PDB entry 8F1J | electron microscopy, 2.60 A resolution | chains H and M of the 10 polymer chains in the assembly

[Chain H]
Name: DNA-directed RNA polymerase subunit alpha
Source organism: Escherichia coli
Notes: EC 2.7.7.6
Reference sequence: P0A7Z4 (RPOA_ECOLI); residues 1-329 here = UniProt positions 1-329
Sequence (329 residues; each row starts with the number of its first residue):
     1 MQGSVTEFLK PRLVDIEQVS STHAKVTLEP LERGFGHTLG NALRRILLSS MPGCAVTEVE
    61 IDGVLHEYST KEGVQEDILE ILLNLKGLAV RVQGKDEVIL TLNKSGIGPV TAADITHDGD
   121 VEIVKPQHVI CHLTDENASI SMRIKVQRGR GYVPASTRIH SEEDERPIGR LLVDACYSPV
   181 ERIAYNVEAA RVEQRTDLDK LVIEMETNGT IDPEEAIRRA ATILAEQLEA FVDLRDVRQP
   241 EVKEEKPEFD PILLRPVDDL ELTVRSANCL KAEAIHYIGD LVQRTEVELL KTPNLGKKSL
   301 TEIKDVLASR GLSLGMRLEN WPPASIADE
Unresolved in the structure: 1-3, 160-166, 235-247, 326-329
Swiss-Prot annotation at these positions:
  - region: Glu162 to Glu165 (Required for interaction with Crp at class II promoters)
  - modified residue: Arg265 (ADP-ribosylarginine), Lys297 (N6-acetyllysine), Lys298 (N6-acetyllysine)

[Chain M]
Name: RNA polymerase sigma-54 factor
Source organism: Escherichia coli
Reference sequence: P24255 (RP54_ECOLI); numbering as in UniProt (aligned over 1-477)
Sequence (480 residues; each row starts with the number of its first residue; numbers below 1 keep their minus sign (Ser-2 is residue -2)):
    -2 SEFMKQGLQL RLSQQLAMTP QLQQAIRLLQ LSTLELQQEL QQALESNPLL EQIDTHEEID
    58 TRETQDSETL DTADALEQKE MPEELPLDAS WDTIYTAGTP SGTSGDYIDD ELPVYQGETT
   118 QTLQDYLMWQ VELTPFSDTD RAIATSIVDA VDETGYLTVP LEDILESIGD EEIDIDEVEA
   178 VLKRIQRFDP VGVAAKDLRD CLLIQLSQFD KTTPWLEEAR LIISDHLDLL ANHDFRTLMR
   238 VTRLKEDVLK EAVNLIQSLD PRPGQSIQTG EPEYVIPDVL VRKHNGHWTV ELNSDSIPRL
   298 QINQHYASMC NNARNDGDSQ FIRSNLQDAK WLIKSLESRN DTLLRVSRCI VEQQQAFFEQ
   358 GEEYMKPMVL ADIAQAVEMH ESTISRVTTQ KYLHSPRGIF ELKYFFSSHV NTEGGGEASS
   418 TAIRALVKKL IAAENPAKPL SDSKLTSLLS EQGIMVARRT VAKYRESLSI PPSNQRKQLV
Unresolved in the structure: -2 to 11, 51-110
Sequence notes: expression tag (-2 to 0)
Swiss-Prot annotation at these positions:
  - DNA-binding region: Val366 to Thr385 (H-T-H motif)
  - motif: Ala454 to Arg462 (RPON box)

[Interface between chain H and chain M]
Residue-residue contacts - 18 pairs, chain H then chain M:
  Glu286(H) - Asp137(M)
  Lys297(H) - Glu169(M)
  Lys297(H) - Asp171(M)  salt bridge
  Lys297(H) - Glu174(M)
  Lys298(H) - Asp173(M)  salt bridge
  Thr301(H) - Asp173(M)
  Thr301(H) - Glu174(M)
  Asp305(H) - Ala177(M)
  Asp305(H) - Lys180(M)  salt bridge
  Ala308(H) - Ala177(M)
  Ala308(H) - Lys180(M)
  Ala308(H) - Arg181(M)
  Ala308(H) - Arg184(M)
  Ser309(H) - Arg184(M)
  Leu312(H) - Arg181(M)
  Ser313(H) - Pro132(M)
  Ser313(H) - Arg181(M)  hydrogen bond
  Gly315(H) - Pro132(M)
Interface residues without a listed pair, chain H (12 interface residues in all): Lys304, Gly311
Interface residues without a listed pair, chain M (13 interface residues in all): Thr131, Ser134, Glu176

[In short]
Chain H and chain M form an interface of 12 and 13 residues respectively; the contacts include 1 hydrogen bond
and 3 salt bridges. Polar pairs include Lys297(H)-Asp171(M), Lys298(H)-Asp173(M) and Asp305(H)-Lys180(M).
Chain H is DNA-directed RNA polymerase subunit alpha and chain M is RNA polymerase sigma-54 factor, both from
Escherichia coli; the structure, SigN RNA polymerase early-melted intermediate bound to mismatch DNA fragment
dhsU36mm2 (-12A), was determined by electron microscopy, deposited together with 8F1I and 8F1K.
